PDB entry 7Z4W | electron microscopy, 2.70 A resolution | chains a and 6 of the 30 polymer chains in the assembly

Chain a:
Name: Head completion protein gp15
From: Bacillus subtilis
UniProtKB: Q38584 (HCP15_BPSPP); residue numbers follow UniProt; this construct covers 1-102
Sequence (102 residues; numbered 1 to 102; the number before each row is that of its first residue):
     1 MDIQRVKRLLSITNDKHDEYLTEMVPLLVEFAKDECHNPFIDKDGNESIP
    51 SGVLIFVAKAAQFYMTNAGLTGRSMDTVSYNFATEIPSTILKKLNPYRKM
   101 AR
What the authors report for this chain:
  - self-association interface (contacts with another copy of this molecule); pairs are residue here / residue on that copy: Arg5-Glu23 (salt bridge), Arg8-Glu23 (salt bridge)

Chain 6:
Name: Head completion protein gp16
From: Bacillus subtilis
UniProtKB: O48446 (HCP16_BPSPP); residue numbers follow UniProt; this construct covers 1-109
Sequence (109 residues; row label = number of the first residue in the row):
     1 MYEEFPDVITFQSYVEQSNGEGGKTYKWVDEFTAAAHVQPISQEEYYKAQ
    51 QLQTPIGYNIYTPYDDRIDKKMRVIYRGKIVTFIGDPVDLSGLQEITRIK
   101 GKEDGAYVG

How chain a and chain 6 interact:
Contacting residue pairs (5; chain a residue first):
  Asn67(a) with Tyr2(6), hydrogen bond
  Leu70(a) with Tyr2(6)
  Asp76(a) with Ser42(6); Gln43(6)
  Thr77(a) with Gln43(6)
Also at the interface, not in a pair above, chain 6 (4 interface residues in all): Ile41

Summary:
The chain a/chain 6 interface involves 4 residues from each chain, with 1 hydrogen bond. The hydrogen-bonded
pair is Asn67(a)-Tyr2(6). From the paper: a self-association interface involving Arg5(a) and Arg8(a).
Chain a is Head completion protein gp15 and chain 6 is Head completion protein gp16, both from Bacillus
subtilis; the structure, gp6/gp15/gp16 connector complex of bacteriophage SPP1, was determined by electron
microscopy.
